PDB entry 4R34 | X-ray diffraction, 1.80 A resolution | chain A

== Chain A ==
Protein: NosL
Organism: Streptomyces actuosus
Reference sequence: C6FX51 (C6FX51_STRAS); residues 1-400 here = UniProt positions 1-400
Chain sequence (420 residues; row label = number of the first residue in the row; numbers below 1 keep their minus sign (Met-19 is residue -19)):
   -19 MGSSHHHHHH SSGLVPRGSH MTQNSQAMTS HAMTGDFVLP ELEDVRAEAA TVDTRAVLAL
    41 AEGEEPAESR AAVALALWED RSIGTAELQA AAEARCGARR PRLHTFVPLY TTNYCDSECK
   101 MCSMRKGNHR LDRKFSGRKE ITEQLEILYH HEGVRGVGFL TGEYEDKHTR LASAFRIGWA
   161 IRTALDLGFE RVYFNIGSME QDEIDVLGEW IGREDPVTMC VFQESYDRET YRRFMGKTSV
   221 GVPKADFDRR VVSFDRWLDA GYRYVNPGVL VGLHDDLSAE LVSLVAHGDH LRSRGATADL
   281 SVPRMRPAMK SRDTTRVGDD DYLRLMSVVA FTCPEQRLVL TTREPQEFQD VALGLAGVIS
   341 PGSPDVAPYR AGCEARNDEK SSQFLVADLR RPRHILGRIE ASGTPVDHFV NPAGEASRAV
Disordered / not traced: -19 to 14, 399-400
Differences from the reference sequence: expression tag (-19 to 0)
Bound ions: 4Fe-4S cluster Fe: Cys95, Cys99, Cys102 (together with S-adenosylhomocysteine, methionine); Na+: Glu380, Val386, Phe389
Small-molecule neighbours:
  - 5'-deoxyadenosine (5AD): Tyr90, Met101, Cys102, Leu140, Asn175, Phe202, Glu204, Lys224, Arg230, Leu250, Pro283, Arg284, Met285, Arg286, Ala288, Lys290, Arg323, Gln363, Phe364
  - 5'-deoxyadenosine / methionine / S-adenosylhomocysteine: Tyr90, Met101, Cys102, Met104, Leu140, Thr141, Gly142, Glu143, Asn175, Ile176, Gly177, Phe202, Glu204, Lys224, Arg230, Leu250, Pro283, Arg284, Met285, Arg286, Ala288, Lys290, Arg323, Gln363, Phe364
  - methionine (MET): Tyr90, Met104, Leu140, Thr141, Gly142, Glu143, Asn175, Ile176, Gly177, Glu204, Lys224, Arg230, Gln363
  - S-adenosylhomocysteine (SAH): Tyr90, Met101, Cys102, Leu140, Thr141, Gly142, Glu143, Asn175, Gly177, Phe202, Glu204, Lys224, Arg230, Leu250, Pro283, Arg284, Met285, Arg286, Ala288, Lys290, Arg323, Gln363, Phe364
  - 4Fe-4S cluster (SF4): Cys95, Ser97, Glu98, Cys99, Cys102, Met104, Arg105, Thr141, Gly142, Glu143, Lys224, Gln363
  - tryptophan (TRP): Phe86, Pro88, Tyr90, Leu140, Asn175, Phe202, Thr321, Thr322, Arg323, Ser340, Pro341, Gly342, Ser343, Pro344, Phe364, Val366

== Overview ==
Bound to chain A: methionine, 5'-deoxyadenosine, S-adenosylhomocysteine, 4Fe-4S cluster and tryptophan among
other ligands. The 4Fe-4S cluster Fe site is built by Cys95, Cys99 and Cys102. Glu380, Val386 and Phe389 form
the Na+ site.
Chain A is NosL (Streptomyces actuosus); the structure, X-ray structure of the tryptophan lyase NosL with
Tryptophan, 5'-deoxyadenosine and methionine bound, was determined by X-ray diffraction, deposited together
with 4R33.
